PDB entry 9AWE | X-ray diffraction, 2.80 A resolution | chains B and A of the 4 polymer chains in the assembly

[Chain B]
Name: Fab Heavy Chain
Organism: Homo sapiens
Notes: antibody fragment or engineered binder
Sequence (228 residues; numbered -1 to 226; the number before each row is that of its first residue; numbers below 1 keep their minus sign (Glu-1 is residue -1)):
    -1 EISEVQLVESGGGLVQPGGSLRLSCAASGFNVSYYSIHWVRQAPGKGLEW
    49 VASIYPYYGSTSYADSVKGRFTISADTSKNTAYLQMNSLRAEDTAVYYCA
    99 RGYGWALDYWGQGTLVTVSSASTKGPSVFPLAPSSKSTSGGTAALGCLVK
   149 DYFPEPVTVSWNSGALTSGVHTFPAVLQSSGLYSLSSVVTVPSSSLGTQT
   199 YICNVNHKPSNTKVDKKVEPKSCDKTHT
Not modelled in the structure: -1 to 1, 220-226
Disulfide bonds: Cys23-Cys97, Cys145-Cys201

[Chain A]
Name: Histone chaperone ASF1
Organism: Homo sapiens
UniProtKB: P32447 (ASF1_YEAST); residues 2-159 here = UniProt positions 2-159
Sequence (161 residues; numbered 1 to 161; the number before each row is that of its first residue):
     1 SSIVSLLGIKVLNNPAKFTDPYEFEITFECLESLKHDLEWKLTYVGSSRS
    51 LDHDQELDSILVGPVPVGVNKFVFSADPPSAELIPASELVSVTVILLSCS
   101 YDGREFVRVGYYVNNEYDEEELRENPPAKVQVDHIVRNILAEKPRVTRFN
   151 IVWDNENEGLE
Not modelled in the structure: 1, 155-161
Differences from the reference sequence: expression tag (1, 160-161)
Curated features (UniProtKB/Swiss-Prot):
  - mutagenesis: Leu6 (L6M: Enhances transcriptional silencing), His36 to Asp37 (Abrogates stimulation of replication-independent chromatin assembly by the HIR complex and abrogates telomeric silencing), Asp37 (D37R: Reduces transcriptional silencing; when associated with R-39), Glu39 (E39R: Reduces transcriptional silencing; when associated with R-37), Val45 (V45D: Reduces acetylation of histone H3 on 'K-56' and enhances sensitivity to camptothecin), Ser48 (S48R: Abrogates interaction with histone H3 and histone H4 and enhances transcriptional silencing. Reduces acetylation of histone H3 on 'K-9' and 'K-56'; when associated with E-145 or E-147), His53 to Asp54 (Reduces acetylation of histone H3 on 'K-56' and enhances sensitivity to camptothecin), Asp54 (D54R: Reduces transcriptional silencing), Val94 (V94D: Reduces acetylation of histone H3 on 'K-56' and enhances sensitivity to bleomycin, camptothecin, HU and MMS; when associated with D-96 ...), Leu96 (L96D: Reduces acetylation of histone H3 on 'K-56' and enhances sensitivity to bleomycin, camptothecin, HU and MMS; when associated with D-94), Glu105 (E105A: Decreases histone H3/H4 binding affinity), Arg108 (R108E: Reduces transcriptional silencing), 6 further mutagenesis entries in UniProt

[Interface between chain B and chain A]
Residue-residue contacts - 27 pairs, chain B then chain A:
  Tyr32(B) with Ser5(A); Glu29(A); Val146(A); Arg148(A)
  Tyr33(B) with Arg148(A), hydrogen bond
  Tyr53(B) with Lys143(A); Pro144(A); Arg145(A), hydrogen bond
  Pro54(B) with Pro144(A)
  Tyr55(B) with Leu6(A); Leu7(A); Pro144(A), hydrophobic; Val146(A)
  Tyr56(B) with Gly8(A); Ile9(A), hydrogen bond (side chain-backbone); Lys10(A)
  Ser58(B) with Glu142(A), hydrogen bond (side chain-backbone)
  Ser60(B) with Lys143(A)
  Gly100(B) with Val146(A)
  Gly102(B) with Arg145(A); Val146(A), hydrogen bond (backbone-backbone); Thr147(A), hydrogen bond (backbone-side chain)
  Trp103(B) with Val94(A), hydrophobic; Leu96(A), hydrophobic; Gly110(A); Tyr112(A); Arg145(A)
Other interface residues (no listed pair), chain B (13 interface residues in all): Thr59, Tyr101
Other interface residues (no listed pair), chain A (22 interface residues in all): Val109, Tyr111, Ala141, Phe149

[Summary]
13 residues of chain B and 22 residues of chain A are in contact; the contacts include 6 hydrogen bonds. Polar
contacts include Tyr33(B)-Arg148(A), Tyr53(B)-Arg145(A) and Tyr56(B)-Ile9(A). From UniProt: 18 mutagenesis
sites on chain A.
Chain B is Fab Heavy Chain and chain A is Histone chaperone ASF1, both from Homo sapiens; the structure, The
crystal structure of an engineered Protein GF with Human Kappa Fab, was determined by X-ray diffraction (same
publication as 9AVO).
